PDB entry 3BYQ | X-ray diffraction, 1.70 A resolution | chains B and C of the 3 polymer chains in the assembly

== Chain B (and C) ==
Name: Uncharacterized protein DUF1185
Organism: Bordetella bronchiseptica RB50
Notes: chain C of this document is another copy of the same molecule, construct and numbering; everything in this record applies to it too
UniProt: Q7WJ28 (Q7WJ28_BORBR); numbering as in UniProt (aligned over 1-192)
Sequence (193 residues; each row starts with the number of its first residue; numbering starts at 0):
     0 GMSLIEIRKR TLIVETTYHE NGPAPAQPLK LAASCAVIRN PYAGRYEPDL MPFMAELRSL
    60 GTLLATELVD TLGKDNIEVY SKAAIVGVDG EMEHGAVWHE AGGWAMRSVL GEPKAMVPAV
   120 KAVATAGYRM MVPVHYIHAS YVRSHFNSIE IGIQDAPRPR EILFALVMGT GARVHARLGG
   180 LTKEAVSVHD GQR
Unresolved in the structure: 0 (chain C: 0-1)
Modified / non-standard residues: Mse1, Mse50, Mse53, Mse91, Mse105, Mse115, Mse129, Mse130, Mse167 (selenomethionine; parent Met)
Differences from the reference sequence: expression tag (0)
Reported in the primary citation:
  - self-association interface (contacts with another copy of this molecule); pairs are residue here / residue on that copy: Glu90-Arg176 (salt bridge), Glu92-Arg172 (salt bridge)

== How chain B and chain C interact ==
Residue-residue contacts - 92 pairs, chain B then chain C:
  Glu19(B) with Glu90(C); Mse91(C), hydrogen bond (side chain-backbone); Val122(C)
  Gly21(B) with Tyr45(C)
  Pro22(B) with Tyr45(C)
  Tyr45(B) with Gly21(C); Pro22(C); Arg176(C), hydrogen bond
  Glu46(B) with Arg176(C), hydrogen bond (backbone-side chain)
  Pro47(B) with Arg176(C), hydrogen bond (backbone-side chain)
  Leu49(B) with Arg176(C); Leu177(C), hydrophobic
  Mse50(B) with Leu177(C)
  Mse53(B) with Arg142(C); Leu177(C)
  Glu90(B) with Glu19(C); His174(C); Arg176(C), salt bridge
  Mse91(B) with Glu19(C), hydrogen bond (backbone-side chain); Asn146(C); Ser147(C); Arg172(C)
  Glu92(B) with Arg172(C), salt bridge; His174(C); Ala175(C); Arg176(C), hydrogen bond (side chain-backbone); Leu177(C)
  Ala95(B) with Arg172(C); Leu177(C)
  Val96(B) with Leu177(C)
  His98(B) with Phe145(C)
  Glu99(B) with Arg142(C), salt bridge
  Trp103(B) with Arg142(C)
  Arg106(B) with Tyr140(C), hydrogen bond
  Mse115(B) with His134(C); Ser139(C); Tyr140(C)
  Ala118(B) with Pro132(C)
  Val119(B) with Mse130(C), hydrophobic; Ser147(C)
  Lys120(B) with Mse130(C); Phe145(C), hydrogen bond (side chain-backbone); Asn146(C); Ser147(C), hydrogen bond (backbone-side chain)
  Ala121(B) with Mse130(C), hydrophobic
  Val122(B) with Glu19(C)
  Tyr127(B) with Mse130(C); Glu149(C), hydrogen bond
  Mse129(B) with Mse130(C)
  Mse130(B) with Val119(C), hydrophobic; Lys120(C); Ala121(C), hydrophobic; Tyr127(C); Mse129(C)
  Pro132(B) with Ala118(C); Val119(C)
  His134(B) with Mse115(C)
  Ser139(B) with Mse115(C)
  Tyr140(B) with Arg106(C), hydrogen bond; Mse115(C)
  Arg142(B) with Mse53(C); Glu99(C), salt bridge; Trp103(C)
  Phe145(B) with His98(C); Lys120(C), hydrogen bond (backbone-side chain)
  Asn146(B) with Mse91(C); Lys120(C)
  Ser147(B) with Mse91(C); Val119(C); Lys120(C), hydrogen bond (side chain-backbone)
  Glu149(B) with Tyr127(C), hydrogen bond
  Arg172(B) with Mse91(C); Glu92(C), salt bridge; Ala95(C)
  His174(B) with Glu90(C); Glu92(C)
  Ala175(B) with Glu92(C)
  Arg176(B) with Tyr45(C), hydrogen bond; Glu46(C), hydrogen bond (side chain-backbone); Pro47(C); Leu49(C); Glu90(C), salt bridge; Glu92(C), hydrogen bond (backbone-side chain)
  Leu177(B) with Leu49(C), hydrophobic; Mse50(C); Mse53(C); Glu92(C); Ala95(C); Val96(C)
  Asp189(B) with Gln191(C), hydrogen bond (backbone-side chain)
  Gln191(B) with Asp189(C), hydrogen bond (side chain-backbone); Gln191(C)
Other interface residues (no listed pair), chain B (49 interface residues in all): Asn20, Gly89, Lys113, Ala114, Gly190, Arg192
Other interface residues (no listed pair), chain C (48 interface residues in all): Asn20, Gly89, Lys113, Ala114, Gly190

== Overview ==
The interface between chain B and chain C involves 49 residues on one side and 48 on the other; the contacts
include 19 hydrogen bonds and 6 salt bridges. Among the polar pairs are Glu90(B)-Arg176(C), Glu92(B)-Arg172(C)
and Glu99(B)-Arg142(C). From the paper: a self-association interface involving Glu90(B), Glu92(B) and
Arg172(B) among others.
Chain B and chain C are both Uncharacterized protein DUF1185 (Bordetella bronchiseptica RB50); the structure,
Crystal structure of a duf1185 family protein (bb2672) from bordetella bronchiseptica rb50 at 1.70 A
resolution, was determined by X-ray diffraction (same publication as 2QTP).
